PDB entry 2TRC | X-ray diffraction, 2.40 A resolution | chains B and P of the 3 polymer chains in the assembly

Chain B:
Name: Transducin
From: Bos taurus
Notes: fragment: lys-c resistant fragment, the gamma subunit cleaved after residue 68
Reference sequence: P62871 (GBB1_BOVIN); numbering as in UniProt (aligned over 1-340)
Chain sequence (340 residues; each row starts with the number of its first residue):
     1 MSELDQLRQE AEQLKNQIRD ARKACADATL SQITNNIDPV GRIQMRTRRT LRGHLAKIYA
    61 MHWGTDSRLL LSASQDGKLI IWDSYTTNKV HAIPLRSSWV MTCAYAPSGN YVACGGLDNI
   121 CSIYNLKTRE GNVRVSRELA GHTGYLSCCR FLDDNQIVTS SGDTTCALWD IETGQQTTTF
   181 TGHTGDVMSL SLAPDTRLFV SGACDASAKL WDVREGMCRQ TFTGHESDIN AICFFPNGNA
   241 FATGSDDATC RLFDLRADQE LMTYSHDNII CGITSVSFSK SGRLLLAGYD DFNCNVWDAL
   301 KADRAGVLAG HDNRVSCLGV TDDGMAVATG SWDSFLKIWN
Swiss-Prot annotation at these positions:
  - modified residue: Ser2 (N-acetylserine), His266 (Phosphohistidine)
Bound ions: Gd ion near Gln44 (its only coordinating residue here)

Chain P:
Name: Phosducin
From: Rattus norvegicus
Reference sequence: P20942 (PHOS_RAT); residue numbers follow UniProt; this construct covers 14-230
Chain sequence (217 residues; each row starts with the number of its first residue):
    14 EGQATHTGPK GVINDWRKFK LESEDGDSIP PSKKEILRQM SSPQSRDDKD SKERMSRKMS
    74 IQEYELIHQD KEDEGCLRKY RRQCMQDMHQ KLSFGPRYGF VYELETGEQF LETIEKEQKV
   134 TTIVVNIYED GVRGCDALNS SLECLAAEYP MVKFCKIRAS NTGAGDRFSS DVLPTLLVYK
   194 GGELISNFIS VAEQFAEDFF AADVESFLNE YGLLPER
Construct notes: modified residue (68, 72, 98, 101, 164)
Modified positions: Mse68, Mse72, Mse98, Mse101, Mse164 (selenomethionine; parent Met)
Swiss-Prot annotation at these positions:
  - modified residue: Ser73 (Phosphoserine)
Bound ions: Gd ion site 1: Glu161, Glu218; Gd ion site 2 near Glu223 (its only coordinating residue here)

How chain B and chain P interact:
Pairs across the interface (99; chain B residue first):
  Arg8(B) with Lys62(P), hydrogen bond (side chain-backbone); Asp63(P); Lys65(P)
  Arg42(B) with Leu197(P); Asn200(P)
  Gln44(B) with Ser199(P); Asn200(P), hydrogen bond (side chain-backbone); Tyr224(P)
  Met45(B) with Tyr224(P)
  Arg46(B) with Phe220(P); Glu223(P), salt bridge; Tyr224(P)
  Thr47(B) with Glu223(P), hydrogen bond (backbone-backbone)
  Leu55(B) with Mse98(P)
  Lys57(B) with His19(P), hydrogen bond (side chain-backbone); Asp28(P), salt bridge
  Tyr59(B) with Val25(P), hydrophobic; Asp28(P), hydrogen bond
  Gln75(B) with Asp28(P), hydrogen bond; Arg94(P), hydrogen bond (backbone-side chain)
  Asp76(B) with Arg94(P)
  Ser98(B) with Leu90(P); Arg94(P), hydrogen bond
  Trp99(B) with Val25(P), hydrophobic; Asp28(P); Trp29(P); Phe32(P), hydrophobic; Glu85(P), hydrogen bond; Tyr93(P), hydrophobic
  Val100(B) with Val25(P)
  Met101(B) with Pro22(P); Val25(P), hydrophobic; Ile26(P), hydrophobic
  Leu117(B) with Trp29(P), hydrophobic; Mse72(P), hydrophobic; Ile80(P)
  Gly144(B) with Tyr77(P)
  Tyr145(B) with Ile26(P), hydrophobic; Mse72(P), hydrophobic; Tyr77(P), hydrogen bond (backbone-side chain)
  Ser147(B) with Pro22(P)
  Gly162(B) with Arg70(P), hydrogen bond (backbone-side chain); Tyr77(P)
  Thr164(B) with Arg70(P)
  Gly185(B) with Ser69(P)
  Asp186(B) with Ser69(P); Arg70(P), salt bridge; Lys71(P), hydrogen bond (side chain-backbone); Mse72(P)
  Met188(B) with Pro22(P); Lys23(P)
  Cys204(B) with Arg67(P), hydrogen bond (backbone-side chain); Ser69(P), hydrogen bond (backbone-side chain); Lys71(P)
  Asp205(B) with Arg67(P)
  Glu226(B) with Arg67(P), hydrogen bond (backbone-side chain)
  Ser227(B) with Arg67(P)
  Asp228(B) with Gln16(P); Lys23(P), salt bridge; Arg67(P), salt bridge; Ser69(P), hydrogen bond; Lys71(P), salt bridge
  Asn230(B) with Lys23(P), hydrogen bond
  Asp246(B) with Gln16(P); Ala17(P), hydrogen bond (side chain-backbone); Lys23(P), salt bridge
  Ile270(B) with Glu14(P)
  Cys271(B) with Glu14(P)
  Gly272(B) with Gly15(P)
  Thr274(B) with Ala17(P); Thr20(P), hydrogen bond
  Asp290(B) with Ala17(P); Thr18(P), hydrogen bond (side chain-backbone); His19(P), salt bridge; Thr20(P), hydrogen bond (side chain-backbone)
  Phe292(B) with His19(P); Thr20(P)
  Arg304(B) with Glu196(P), salt bridge
  Ala309(B) with Tyr224(P); Gly225(P)
  Gly310(B) with Ile198(P); Tyr224(P), hydrogen bond (backbone-backbone); Gly225(P); Leu226(P)
  His311(B) with Lys193(P), hydrogen bond (backbone-side chain); Glu196(P), salt bridge; Ile198(P)
  Asp312(B) with Gly225(P)
  Asn313(B) with Leu105(P); Lys193(P)
  Arg314(B) with His102(P); Leu105(P); Arg230(P)
  Ser316(B) with Thr20(P)
  Trp332(B) with Mse98(P); Mse101(P), hydrophobic; His102(P); Leu105(P), hydrophobic
  Trp339(B) with Glu223(P)
Also at the interface, not in a pair above, chain B (58 interface residues in all): Ala56, Asn119, Thr143, Asp163, Ala206, Asn268, Tyr289, Val307, Val315, Asp333, Ser334
Also at the interface, not in a pair above, chain P (51 interface residues in all): Gly21, Gly24, Ser64, Lys132, Phe201, Gln207, Glu229

Overview:
58 residues of chain B and 51 residues of chain P are in contact; the contacts include 23 hydrogen bonds and
10 salt bridges. Polar contacts include Arg46(B)-Glu223(P), Lys57(B)-Asp28(P) and Asp186(B)-Arg70(P).
Glu161(P) and Glu218(P) coordinate Gd ion site 1.
Here chain B is Transducin (Bos taurus) and chain P is Phosducin (Rattus norvegicus). Entry 2TRC
(Phosducin/transducin beta-gamma complex) was determined by X-ray diffraction.
